PDB entry 6X1C | X-ray diffraction, 2.90 A resolution | chains A and E of the 6 polymer chains in the assembly

Chain A:
Molecule: Tubulin alpha-1B chain
Source organism: Sus scrofa
Reference sequence: Q2XVP4 (TBA1B_PIG); residue numbers follow UniProt; this construct covers 1-450
Chain sequence (450 residues; numbered 1 to 450; the number before each row is that of its first residue):
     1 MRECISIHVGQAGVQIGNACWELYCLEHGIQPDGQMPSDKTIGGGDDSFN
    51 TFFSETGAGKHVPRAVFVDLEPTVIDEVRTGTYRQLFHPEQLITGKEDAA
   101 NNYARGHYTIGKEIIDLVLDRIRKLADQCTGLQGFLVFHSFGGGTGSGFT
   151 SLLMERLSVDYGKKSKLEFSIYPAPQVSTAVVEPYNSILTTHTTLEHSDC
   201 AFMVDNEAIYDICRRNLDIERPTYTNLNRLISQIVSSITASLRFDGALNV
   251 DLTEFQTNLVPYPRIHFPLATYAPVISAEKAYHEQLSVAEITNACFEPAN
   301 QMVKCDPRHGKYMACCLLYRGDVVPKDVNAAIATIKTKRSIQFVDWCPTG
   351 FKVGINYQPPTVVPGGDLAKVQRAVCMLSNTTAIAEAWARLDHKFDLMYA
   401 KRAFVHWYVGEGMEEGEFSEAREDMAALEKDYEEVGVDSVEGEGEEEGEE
Not modelled in the structure: 438-450
Ion coordination: Ca2+: Asp39, Thr41, Gly44, Glu55
Residues lining bound ligands:
  - GTP (guanosine-5'-triphosphate): Val9, Gly10, Gln11, Ala12, Gln15, Ile16, Asp69, Asp98, Ala99, Ala100, Asn101, Ser140, Gly142, Gly143, Gly144, Thr145, Gly146, Ile171, Pro173, Val177, Ser178, Thr179, Glu183, Asn206, Tyr224, Leu227, Asn228, Ile231
  - Y5J (4-(2-chlorofuro[3,2-d]pyrimidin-4-yl)-7-methoxy-3,4-dihydroquinoxalin-2(1H)-one): Asn101, Thr179, Val181
Swiss-Prot annotation at these positions:
  - motif: Met1 to Cys4 (MREC motif)
  - active site: Glu254
  - binding site (GTP): Gly10, Gln11, Ala12, Gln15, Glu71, Ala99, Ser140, Gly143, Gly144, Thr145, Gly146, Thr179, Glu183, Asn206, Tyr224, Asn228, Leu252
  - binding site (Mg(2+)): Glu71
  - modified residue: Lys40 (N6,N6,N6-trimethyllysine), Ser48 (Phosphoserine), Ser232 (Phosphoserine), Tyr282 (3'-nitrotyrosine), Arg339 (Omega-N-methylarginine), Ser439 (Phosphoserine), Glu443 (5-glutamyl polyglutamate), Glu445 (5-glutamyl polyglutamate)
  - cross-link (Glycyl lysine isopeptide (Lys-Gly)): Lys326 (interchain with G-Cter in ubiquitin), Lys370 (interchain with G-Cter in ubiquitin)

Chain E:
Molecule: Stathmin-4
Source organism: Rattus norvegicus
Reference sequence: P63043 (STMN4_RAT); residues 5-145 here correspond to UniProt positions 49-189 (UniProt number = residue number + 44)
Chain sequence (143 residues; numbered 3 to 145; the number before each row is that of its first residue):
     3 MADMEVIELNKCTSGQSFEVILKPPSFDGVPEFNASLPRRRDPSLEEIQK
    53 KLEAAEERRKYQEAELLKHLAEKREHEREVIQKAIEENNNFIKMAKEKLA
   103 QKMESNKENREAHLAAMLERLQEKDKHAEEVRKNKELKEEASR
Not modelled in the structure: 3-5, 29-43, 142-145
Construct notes: initiating methionine (3); expression tag (4)
Swiss-Prot annotation at these positions:
  - modified residue: Ser46 (Phosphoserine)

Interface between chain A and chain E:
Contacting residue pairs - 61 pairs, chain A then chain E:
  His107(A) - Leu54(E)
  Tyr108(A) - Lys53(E)
  Tyr108(A) - Leu54(E)  hydrophobic
  Tyr108(A) - Ala57(E)  hydrophobic
  Tyr108(A) - Arg61(E)
  Thr109(A) - Arg61(E)  hydrogen bond
  Lys112(A) - Leu54(E)
  Lys112(A) - Glu55(E)
  Lys112(A) - Glu58(E)  salt bridge
  Leu152(A) - Leu54(E)  hydrophobic
  Glu155(A) - Ile50(E)
  Arg156(A) - Leu47(E)
  Arg156(A) - Gln51(E)
  Ser158(A) - Asp44(E)
  Val159(A) - Pro45(E)
  Asp245(A) - Cys14(E)
  Asp245(A) - Ser16(E)
  Ala247(A) - Asn12(E)
  Ala247(A) - Ser19(E)
  Leu248(A) - Ser19(E)
  Pro325(A) - Gln18(E)
  Pro325(A) - Phe20(E)  hydrophobic
  Asn329(A) - Met6(E)
  Asn329(A) - Val8(E)
  Asn329(A) - Phe20(E)
  Asn329(A) - Val22(E)
  Ile332(A) - Met6(E)
  Ala333(A) - Met6(E)
  Lys336(A) - Leu24(E)
  Asp345(A) - Pro27(E)
  Asp345(A) - Ser28(E)  hydrogen bond (backbone-backbone)
  Trp346(A) - Pro27(E)
  Cys347(A) - Pro27(E)
  Pro348(A) - Lys25(E)
  Pro348(A) - Pro27(E)
  Thr349(A) - Ile23(E)
  Thr349(A) - Leu24(E)  hydrogen bond (backbone-backbone)
  Thr349(A) - Lys25(E)  hydrogen bond (backbone-backbone)
  Gly350(A) - Val22(E)
  Phe351(A) - Glu21(E)
  Phe351(A) - Val22(E)  hydrogen bond (backbone-backbone)
  Lys352(A) - Phe20(E)
  Lys352(A) - Glu21(E)
  Val353(A) - Ser19(E)
  Val353(A) - Phe20(E)  hydrogen bond (backbone-backbone)
  Gly354(A) - Gln18(E)
  Ile355(A) - Gly17(E)
  Ile355(A) - Gln18(E)  hydrogen bond (backbone-backbone)
  Asn356(A) - Ser16(E)
  Tyr357(A) - Thr15(E)
  Tyr357(A) - Ser16(E)  hydrogen bond (backbone-backbone)
  Tyr357(A) - Gly17(E)
  Tyr357(A) - Gln18(E)  hydrogen bond
  Val409(A) - Gln64(E)
  Gly410(A) - Arg61(E)
  Gly410(A) - Gln64(E)
  Glu411(A) - Arg61(E)  hydrogen bond (backbone-side chain)
  Gly412(A) - Ala57(E)
  Gly412(A) - Arg60(E)  hydrogen bond (backbone-side chain)
  Gly412(A) - Arg61(E)
  Glu414(A) - Arg60(E)  salt bridge
Also at the interface, not in a pair above, chain A (39 interface residues in all): Glu196, His197, Gly246, Val328
Also at the interface, not in a pair above, chain E (32 interface residues in all): Pro26, Ser46

In short:
Chain A and chain E form an interface of 39 and 32 residues respectively, with 11 hydrogen bonds and 2 salt
bridges. Among the polar pairs are Lys112(A)-Glu58(E), Glu414(A)-Arg60(E) and Thr109(A)-Arg61(E). Ligands of
chain A: GTP and compound Y5J.
Here chain A is Tubulin alpha-1B chain (Sus scrofa) and chain E is Stathmin-4 (Rattus norvegicus). Entry 6X1C
(Tubulin-RB3_SLD-TTL in complex with compound 5j) was determined by X-ray diffraction (same publication as
6X1E, 6X1F, 7LZ7 and 7LZ8).
